Entry 7SAT (electron microscopy, 3.90 A resolution); this record covers chains B and G of the 7 polymer chains in the assembly.

# Chain B
Protein: Por secretion system protein porM/gldM
From: Porphyromonas gingivalis (strain ATCC 33277 / DSM 20709 / CIP 103683 / JCM 12257 / NCTC 11834 / 2561)
Notes: fragment: Residues 228-516 truncated, C-terminal TEV cleavage site and TwinStrep Tag
UniProt: B2RLE8 (B2RLE8_PORG3); residues 1-227 here = UniProt positions 1-227
Chain sequence (266 residues; each row starts with the number of its first residue):
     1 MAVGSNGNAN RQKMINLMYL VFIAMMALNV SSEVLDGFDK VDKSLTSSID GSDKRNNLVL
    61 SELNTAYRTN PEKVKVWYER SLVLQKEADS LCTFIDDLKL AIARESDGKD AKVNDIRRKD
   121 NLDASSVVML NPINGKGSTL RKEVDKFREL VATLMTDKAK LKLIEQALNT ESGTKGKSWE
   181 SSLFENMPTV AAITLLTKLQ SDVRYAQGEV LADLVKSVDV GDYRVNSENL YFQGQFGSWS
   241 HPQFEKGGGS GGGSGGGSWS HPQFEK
Not modelled in the structure: 1-3, 222-266
Construct notes: expression tag (228-266)

# Chain G
Protein: Por secretion system protein porL/gldL
From: Porphyromonas gingivalis (strain ATCC 33277 / DSM 20709 / CIP 103683 / JCM 12257 / NCTC 11834 / 2561)
UniProt: B2RLE9 (B2RLE9_PORG3); residues 1-309 here = UniProt positions 1-309
Chain sequence (309 residues; numbered 1 to 309; the number before each row is that of its first residue):
     1 MGHYRRYKNI LEMYLASHKG RRLLNIVYSW GAAVVILGAL FKLLHLPMGN EMLFVGMITE
    61 FLVFFISGFE KPAMEYHWEE VFPELDSKNP MDRREMEQRR EYLREKAKEA AAYAERPSSV
   121 RLASASLGTQ PQEQPKPATP FQSQLTGILP EEQIQRLSEG IDKLAEAGEQ LARIGRTAAA
   181 MTESYEQMQA DQEGLRLNSQ SYIQQMESLS RNISGLNTIY EIQLKGISSQ IDTIDRINRG
   241 LAHIRDMYDN SVIDSSSFRN ENERMARQLT QLNEVYARLL QALTTNVGLP GMPGNFGASN
   301 PSSSGSSPL
Not modelled in the structure: 1, 79-309

# Chain B / chain G interface
Residue-residue contacts (14):
  Lys13(B) - Leu24(G)
  Lys13(B) - Tyr28(G)  hydrogen bond (backbone-side chain)
  Lys13(B) - Phe64(G)
  Met14(B) - Phe64(G)
  Asn16(B) - Tyr28(G)
  Leu17(B) - Tyr28(G)  hydrophobic
  Leu17(B) - Glu60(G)
  Leu17(B) - Phe64(G)  hydrophobic
  Leu20(B) - Ile36(G)  hydrophobic
  Val21(B) - Val35(G)  hydrophobic
  Val21(B) - Met57(G)  hydrophobic
  Ala24(B) - Ala39(G)  hydrophobic
  Ala24(B) - Leu43(G)  hydrophobic
  Leu28(B) - Lys42(G)
Also at the interface, not in a pair above, chain B (10 interface residues in all): Asn10, Ala27
Also at the interface, not in a pair above, chain G (12 interface residues in all): Ala32, Ser67

# Overview
Chain B and chain G form an interface of 10 and 12 residues respectively, with 1 hydrogen bond. The
hydrogen-bonded pair is Lys13(B)-Tyr28(G).
Here chain B is Por secretion system protein porM/gldM and chain G is Por secretion system protein porL/gldL,
both from Porphyromonas gingivalis (strain ATCC 33277 / DSM 20709 / CIP 103683 / JCM 12257 / NCTC 11834 /
2561). Entry 7SAT (Structure of PorLM, the proton-powered motor that drives Type IX protein secretion) was
determined by electron microscopy, deposited together with 7SAU, 7SAX, 7SAZ and 7SB2.
